2GID - chains D and G of the 4 polymer chains in the assembly; structure by X-ray diffraction, 3.35 A resolution.

== Chain D ==
Name: mitochondrial RNA-binding protein 1
From: Trypanosoma brucei
UniProt: P90629 (P90629_9TRYP); residues 20-206 here = UniProt positions 20-206
Sequence (187 residues; numbered 20 to 206; the number before each row is that of its first residue):
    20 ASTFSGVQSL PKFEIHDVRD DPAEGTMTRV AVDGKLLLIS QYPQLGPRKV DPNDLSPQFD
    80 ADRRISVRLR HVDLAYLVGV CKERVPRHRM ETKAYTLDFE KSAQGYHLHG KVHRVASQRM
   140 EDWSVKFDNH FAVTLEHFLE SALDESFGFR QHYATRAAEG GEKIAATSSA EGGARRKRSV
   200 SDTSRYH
Not modelled in the structure: 20-27, 174-206
Sequence notes: conflict Glu43 (Leu in P90629); modified residue (46, 109, 139)
Modified residues: Mse46 (selenomethionine; parent Met); Mse109 (selenomethionine; parent Met); Mse139 (selenomethionine; parent Met)

== Chain G ==
Name: mitochondrial RNA-binding protein 2
From: Trypanosoma brucei
UniProt: Q952G2 (Q952G2_9TRYP); residues 30-224 here = UniProt positions 30-224
Sequence (195 residues; numbered 30 to 224; the number before each row is that of its first residue):
    30 EAASSSDADG KEVGSSGEGN RATGGKWRRP SLAQQRARRA QLPPAFDVVH WNDEDISRGH
    90 LLRVLHRDTF VVLDYHRQAR MLTEEGNKAE RVVSVMLPAV YTARFLAVLE GRSEKVEVHS
   150 RYTNATFTPN PAAPYTFTLK CTSTRPAQQK QQVAGEEGDE TFEWTVEFDV AESLMLQRFL
   210 TQALHYNTGF ARTSV
Not modelled in the structure: 30-58, 176-187, 222-224
Sequence notes: modified residue (110, 125, 204)
Modified residues: Mse110 (selenomethionine; parent Met); Mse125 (selenomethionine; parent Met); Mse204 (selenomethionine; parent Met)

== How chain D and chain G interact ==
Pairs across the interface (30):
  Ser28(D) with Arg221(G), hydrogen bond (backbone-side chain)
  Leu29(D) with Arg221(G)
  Pro30(D) with Thr217(G); Gly218(G); Phe219(G), hydrophobic; Arg221(G)
  Lys31(D) with Thr217(G)
  Gln123(D) with Arg141(G)
  His149(D) with Arg133(G), hydrogen bond
  Ala151(D) with Arg141(G)
  Val152(D) with Ala132(G); Leu135(G), hydrophobic; Ala136(G), hydrophobic; Glu139(G); Arg141(G)
  Thr153(D) with Ala132(G)
  Glu155(D) with Glu139(G); Arg141(G), salt bridge
  His156(D) with Leu135(G); Glu139(G), salt bridge; Thr210(G)
  Phe157(D) with Thr217(G)
  Ser160(D) with His214(G), hydrogen bond; Phe219(G)
  Glu164(D) with His214(G), salt bridge; Phe219(G)
  Arg169(D) with His214(G); Tyr215(G); Phe219(G), hydrogen bond (side chain-backbone); Ala220(G)
Other interface residues (no listed pair), chain D (18 interface residues in all): Val51, Asn148, Ala161
Other interface residues (no listed pair), chain G (16 interface residues in all): Gln206, Leu213

== Summary ==
18 residues of chain D face 16 of chain G across their interface, with 4 hydrogen bonds and 3 salt bridges.
Polar contacts include Glu155(D)-Arg141(G), His156(D)-Glu139(G) and Glu164(D)-His214(G).
Here chain D is mitochondrial RNA-binding protein 1 and chain G is mitochondrial RNA-binding protein 2, both
from Trypanosoma brucei. Entry 2GID (Crystal structures of trypanosoma bruciei MRP1/MRP2) was determined by
X-ray diffraction (same publication as 2GIA and 2GJE).
